PDB entry 9LL3 | X-ray diffraction, 1.92 A resolution | chains A and E of the 5 polymer chains in the assembly

[Chain A (and E)]
Protein: Fructose-6-phosphate aldolase
Source organism: Enterobacter cloacae
Notes: EC 4.1.2.-; chain E of this document is another copy of the same molecule, construct and numbering; everything in this record applies to it too
UniProtKB: A0A330G8J7 (A0A330G8J7_ENTCL); residues 1-220 here = UniProt positions 1-220
Sequence (241 residues; row label = number of the first residue in the row; numbers below 1 keep their minus sign (Met-20 is residue -20)):
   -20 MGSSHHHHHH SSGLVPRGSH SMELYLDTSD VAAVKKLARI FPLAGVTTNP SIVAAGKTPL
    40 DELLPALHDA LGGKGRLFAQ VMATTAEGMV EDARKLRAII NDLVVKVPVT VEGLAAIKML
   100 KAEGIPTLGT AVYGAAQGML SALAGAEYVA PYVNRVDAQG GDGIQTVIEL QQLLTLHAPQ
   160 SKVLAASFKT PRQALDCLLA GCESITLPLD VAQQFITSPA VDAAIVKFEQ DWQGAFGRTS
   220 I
Disordered / not traced: -20 to 0
Construct notes: initiating methionine (-20); expression tag (-19 to 0)
Covalent attachments: fructose -6-phosphate (F6R) linked to Lys85
Ligand contacts: fructose -6-phosphate (F6R): Asp6, Thr26, Thr27, Asn28, Ile31, Leu107, Thr109, Ala129, Tyr131, Arg134, Leu163, Ala165, Ser166, Thr185

[Interface between chain A and chain E]
Pairs across the interface - 71 pairs, chain A then chain E:
  Met1(A) with Leu122(E), hydrophobic; His156(E)
  Leu3(A) with Leu119(E), hydrophobic
  Ala17(A) with Lys97(E), hydrogen bond (backbone-side chain)
  Arg18(A) with Ala65(E); Glu66(E), salt bridge; Glu91(E), salt bridge; Ala94(E); Lys97(E)
  Ile19(A) with Val90(E), hydrophobic; Leu93(E); Ala94(E), hydrophobic; Lys97(E)
  Phe20(A) with Lys97(E), hydrogen bond (backbone-side chain); Leu119(E), hydrophobic
  Pro21(A) with Lys97(E); Leu122(E), hydrophobic; Ala123(E)
  Arg171(A) with Glu148(E), salt bridge
  Leu174(A) with Glu148(E); Leu152(E), hydrophobic
  Leu177(A) with Met118(E), hydrophobic; Leu152(E), hydrophobic; Leu155(E); His156(E), hydrogen bond (backbone-side chain)
  Leu178(A) with Glu148(E); Gln151(E), hydrogen bond (backbone-side chain); Leu152(E), hydrophobic; Leu155(E)
  Gly180(A) with His156(E)
  Cys181(A) with His156(E)
  Phe194(A) with Ala115(E), hydrophobic; Gln116(E); Leu119(E), hydrophobic
  Ile195(A) with Val90(E), hydrophobic; Leu93(E), hydrophobic; Leu119(E), hydrophobic
  Ala199(A) with Tyr112(E), hydrophobic; Gln138(E)
  Val200(A) with Thr89(E); Ala110(E); Tyr112(E), hydrophobic; Gln116(E)
  Ala203(A) with Tyr112(E); Arg134(E)
  Ile204(A) with Pro87(E), hydrophobic; Thr89(E)
  Phe207(A) with Asn28(E); Pro29(E); Ser30(E); Gln59(E); Tyr131(E)
  Glu208(A) with Met61(E); Thr63(E)
  Asp210(A) with Ser30(E), hydrogen bond; Ala33(E)
  Trp211(A) with Pro29(E); Val32(E), hydrophobic; Leu39(E), hydrophobic; Met61(E), hydrophobic
  Ala214(A) with Ala33(E)
  Phe215(A) with Val32(E), hydrophobic; Lys36(E); Thr37(E)
  Thr218(A) with Met61(E)
  Ile220(A) with Leu39(E), hydrophobic; Gln59(E); Met61(E), hydrophobic; Asp71(E); Lys74(E); Leu75(E), hydrophobic
Other interface residues (no listed pair), chain A (30 interface residues in all): Glu182, Lys206, Ser219
Other interface residues (no listed pair), chain E (42 interface residues in all): Pro38, Val88, Ala114

[Overview]
30 residues of chain A face 42 of chain E across their interface; the contacts include 5 hydrogen bonds and 3
salt bridges. Among the polar pairs are Arg18(A)-Glu66(E), Arg18(A)-Glu91(E) and Arg171(A)-Glu148(E). Fructose
-6-phosphate is covalently linked to Lys85(A).
Chain A and chain E are both Fructose-6-phosphate aldolase (Enterobacter cloacae); the structure, X-ray
structure of Enterobacter cloaca transaldolase in complex with D-fructose-6-phosphate, was determined by X-ray
diffraction (same publication as 9LKP and 9UI2).
